6NBF - chains B and G of the 6 polymer chains in the assembly; structure by electron microscopy, 3.00 A resolution.

Chain B:
Molecule: Guanine nucleotide-binding protein G(I)/G(S)/G(T) subunit beta-1
Source organism: Rattus norvegicus
Reference sequence: P54311 (GBB1_RAT); residue numbers follow UniProt; this construct covers 2-340
Amino-acid sequence (345 residues; row label = number of the first residue in the row; numbers below 1 keep their minus sign (Met-4 is residue -4)):
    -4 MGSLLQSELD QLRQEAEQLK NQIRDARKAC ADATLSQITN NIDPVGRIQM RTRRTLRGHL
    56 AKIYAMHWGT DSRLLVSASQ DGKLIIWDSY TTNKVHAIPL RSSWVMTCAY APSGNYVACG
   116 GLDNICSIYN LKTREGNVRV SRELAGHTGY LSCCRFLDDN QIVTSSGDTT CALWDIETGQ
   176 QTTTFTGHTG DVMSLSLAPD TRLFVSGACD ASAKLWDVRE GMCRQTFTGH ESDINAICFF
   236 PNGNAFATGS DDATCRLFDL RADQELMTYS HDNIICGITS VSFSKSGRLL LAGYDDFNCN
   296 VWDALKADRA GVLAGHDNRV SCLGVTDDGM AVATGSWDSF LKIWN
Disordered / not traced: -4 to 2
Construct notes: initiating methionine (-4); expression tag (-3 to 1)
Curated features (UniProtKB/Swiss-Prot):
  - modified residue: Ser2 (N-acetylserine), His266 (Phosphohistidine)

Chain G:
Molecule: Guanine nucleotide-binding protein G(I)/G(S)/G(O) subunit gamma-2
Source organism: Bos taurus
Reference sequence: P63212 (GBG2_BOVIN); residues 1-71 here = UniProt positions 1-71
Amino-acid sequence (71 residues; row label = number of the first residue in the row):
     1 MASNNTASIA QARKLVEQLK MEANIDRIKV SKAAADLMAY CEAHAKEDPL LTPVPASENP
    61 FREKKFFCAI L
Disordered / not traced: 1-5, 63-71
Curated features (UniProtKB/Swiss-Prot):
  - modified residue: Ala2 (N-acetylalanine), Cys68 (Cysteine methyl ester)
  - lipidation: Cys68 (S-geranylgeranyl cysteine)

Interface between chain B and chain G:
Pairs across the interface - 68 pairs, chain B then chain G:
  Leu4(B) - Ile9(G)  hydrophobic
  Leu7(B) - Ile9(G)
  Leu7(B) - Ala12(G)  hydrophobic
  Glu10(B) - Val16(G)
  Glu10(B) - Lys20(G)
  Ala11(B) - Leu19(G)
  Leu14(B) - Val16(G)
  Leu14(B) - Leu19(G)  hydrophobic
  Ile18(B) - Leu19(G)  hydrophobic
  Ile18(B) - Ala23(G)  hydrophobic
  Cys25(B) - Arg27(G)
  Cys25(B) - Val30(G)
  Asp27(B) - Lys29(G)
  Ala28(B) - Val30(G)
  Leu30(B) - Ala34(G)  hydrophobic
  Ile33(B) - Ser31(G)
  Ile33(B) - Ala34(G)  hydrophobic
  Ile33(B) - Met38(G)
  Thr34(B) - Met38(G)
  Ile37(B) - Met38(G)  hydrophobic
  Val40(B) - Leu51(G)  hydrophobic
  Met45(B) - Leu50(G)  hydrophobic
  Arg48(B) - Phe61(G)
  Arg48(B) - Arg62(G)
  Arg49(B) - Pro60(G)
  Arg49(B) - Phe61(G)  hydrogen bond (side chain-backbone)
  Ser84(B) - Phe61(G)
  Tyr85(B) - Pro60(G)
  Tyr85(B) - Phe61(G)  hydrophobic
  Met217(B) - Met21(G)  hydrophobic
  Cys218(B) - Gln18(G)  hydrogen bond
  Arg219(B) - Glu22(G)
  Gln220(B) - Ile25(G)
  Thr221(B) - Glu22(G)  hydrogen bond
  Phe235(B) - Leu37(G)  hydrophobic
  Phe235(B) - Tyr40(G)  hydrophobic
  Phe235(B) - Cys41(G)  hydrophobic
  Pro236(B) - Tyr40(G)
  Asn237(B) - Leu37(G)
  Asn237(B) - Tyr40(G)
  Asp254(B) - Ala33(G)
  Arg256(B) - Asp26(G)
  Arg256(B) - Arg27(G)
  Arg256(B) - Ile28(G)  hydrogen bond (backbone-backbone)
  Arg256(B) - Ala33(G)
  Arg256(B) - Asp36(G)  salt bridge
  Ala257(B) - Ile28(G)
  Asp258(B) - Ile25(G)
  Asp258(B) - Arg27(G)  salt bridge
  Gln259(B) - Val30(G)
  Leu261(B) - Val30(G)  hydrophobic
  Leu261(B) - Leu37(G)  hydrophobic
  Ser279(B) - Asp48(G)  hydrogen bond
  Ser279(B) - Leu50(G)
  Lys280(B) - Asp48(G)
  Ser281(B) - Tyr40(G)
  Ser281(B) - His44(G)
  Ser281(B) - Asp48(G)  hydrogen bond
  Leu300(B) - Cys41(G)  hydrophobic
  Asp323(B) - Pro49(G)
  Gly324(B) - Pro49(G)
  Gly324(B) - Leu50(G)
  Met325(B) - Asn59(G)
  Met325(B) - Pro60(G)
  Ala326(B) - Phe61(G)  hydrophobic
  Val327(B) - Leu50(G)  hydrophobic
  Asn340(B) - Leu50(G)
  Asn340(B) - Asn59(G)  hydrogen bond
Interface residues without a listed pair, chain B (53 interface residues in all): Lys15, Ala21, Ala26, Ile43, Trp63, Ala240, Gly282, Arg283, Leu284, Ile338
Interface residues without a listed pair, chain G (36 interface residues in all): Ser8, Arg13, Ala35, Glu47

Summary:
53 residues of chain B face 36 of chain G across their interface, with 7 hydrogen bonds and 2 salt bridges.
Polar contacts include Arg256(B)-Asp36(G), Asp258(B)-Arg27(G) and Arg49(B)-Phe61(G).
Chain B is Guanine nucleotide-binding protein G(I)/G(S)/G(T) subunit beta-1 (Rattus norvegicus) and chain G is
Guanine nucleotide-binding protein G(I)/G(S)/G(O) subunit gamma-2 (Bos taurus); the structure, Cryo-EM
structure of parathyroid hormone receptor type 1 in complex with a long-acting parathyroid hormone analog ...,
was determined by electron microscopy (same publication as 6NBH and 6NBI).
